4LTC - chains S and T of the 28 polymer chains in the assembly; structure by X-ray diffraction, 2.50 A resolution.

Chain S:
Name: Proteasome subunit alpha type-6
Organism: Saccharomyces cerevisiae
Notes: EC 3.4.25.1
Reference sequence: P40302 (PSA6_YEAST); residues 0-233 here correspond to UniProt positions 1-234 (UniProt number = residue number + 1)
Chain sequence (234 residues; row label = number of the first residue in the row; numbering starts at 0):
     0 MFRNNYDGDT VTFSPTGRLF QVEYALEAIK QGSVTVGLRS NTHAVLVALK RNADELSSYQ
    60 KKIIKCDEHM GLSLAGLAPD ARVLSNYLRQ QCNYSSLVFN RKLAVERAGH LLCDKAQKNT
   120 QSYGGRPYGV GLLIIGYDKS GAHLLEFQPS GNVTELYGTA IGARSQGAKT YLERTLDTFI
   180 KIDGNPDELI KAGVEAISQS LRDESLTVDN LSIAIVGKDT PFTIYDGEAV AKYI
Unresolved in the structure: 0
Swiss-Prot annotation at these positions:
  - modified residue: Ser13 (Phosphoserine)
  - cross-link: Lys190 (Glycyl lysine isopeptide (Lys-Gly) (interchain with G-Cter in ubiquitin))

Chain T:
Name: Probable proteasome subunit alpha type-7
Organism: Saccharomyces cerevisiae
Notes: EC 3.4.25.1
Reference sequence: P21242 (PSA7_YEAST); residues -2 to 284 here correspond to UniProt positions 2-288 (UniProt number = residue number + 4)
Chain sequence (287 residues; numbered -2 to 284; the number before each row is that of its first residue; numbers below 1 keep their minus sign (Thr-2 is residue -2)):
    -2 TSIGTGYDLS NSVFSPDGRN FQVEYAVKAV ENGTTSIGIK CNDGVVFAVE KLITSKLLVP
    58 QKNVKIQVVD RHIGCVYSGL IPDGRHLVNR GREEAASFKK LYKTPIPIPA FADRLGQYVQ
   118 AHTLYNSVRP FGVSTIFGGV DKNGAHLYML EPSGSYWGYK GAATGKGRQS AKAELEKLVD
   178 HHPEGLSARE AVKQAAKIIY LAHEDNKEKD FELEISWCSL SETNGLHKFV KGDLLQEAID
   238 FAQKEINGDD DEDEDDSDNV MSSDDENAPV ATNANATTDQ EGDIHLE
Unresolved in the structure: -2 to 0, 245-284
Swiss-Prot annotation at these positions:
  - modified residue: Thr-2 (N-acetylthreonine)

How chain S and chain T interact:
Pairs across the interface (62):
  Asn4(S) with Leu6(T)
  Tyr5(S) with Asp5(T), hydrogen bond; Leu6(T), hydrophobic
  Thr9(S) with Arg126(T)
  Val10(S) with Gln19(T); Val125(T); Arg126(T)
  Thr11(S) with Leu6(T); Gln19(T)
  Phe12(S) with Gln19(T), hydrogen bond (backbone-side chain); Tyr22(T); Ala23(T), hydrophobic; Arg126(T); Pro127(T)
  Ser13(S) with Tyr22(T)
  Pro14(S) with Tyr22(T), hydrophobic; Lys25(T)
  Thr15(S) with Lys25(T)
  Gly16(S) with Tyr22(T); Lys25(T); Ala26(T)
  Leu18(S) with Leu77(T), hydrophobic; Arg126(T)
  Arg38(S) with Val56(T)
  Glu105(S) with Lys59(T), salt bridge
  His109(S) with Arg82(T)
  Cys112(S) with Arg82(T)
  Asp113(S) with Arg82(T), salt bridge; Asn86(T)
  Gln116(S) with Pro79(T); Asp80(T); His83(T), hydrogen bond
  Thr119(S) with Arg126(T), hydrogen bond (backbone-side chain)
  Gln120(S) with Val125(T); Arg126(T), hydrogen bond (backbone-backbone); Pro127(T); Phe128(T)
  Ser121(S) with Ser124(T)
  Tyr122(S) with Ser124(T), hydrogen bond (backbone-backbone)
  Ser149(S) with Pro79(T)
  Gly150(S) with Pro79(T)
  Asn151(S) with Ile78(T); Pro79(T)
  Thr153(S) with Asn60(T)
  Glu154(S) with Leu55(T); Val56(T), hydrogen bond (backbone-backbone); Lys59(T); Asn60(T), hydrogen bond (backbone-side chain)
  Leu155(S) with Leu54(T); Leu55(T), hydrophobic; Val56(T)
  Tyr156(S) with Lys53(T); Leu54(T), hydrogen bond (backbone-backbone); Val56(T), hydrophobic; Pro57(T)
  Gly157(S) with Leu54(T)
  Lys168(S) with Leu54(T)
  Leu171(S) with Leu54(T)
  Glu172(S) with Ser52(T); Lys53(T); Leu54(T)
  Leu175(S) with Lys53(T)
Interface residues without a listed pair, chain S (36 interface residues in all): Ser139, His142, Val152
Interface residues without a listed pair, chain T (30 interface residues in all): His119, Asn123, Gly129

In short:
36 residues of chain S face 30 of chain T across their interface, with 9 hydrogen bonds and 2 salt bridges.
Among the polar pairs are Glu105(S)-Lys59(T), Asp113(S)-Arg82(T) and Tyr5(S)-Asp5(T).
Chain S is Proteasome subunit alpha type-6 and chain T is Probable proteasome subunit alpha type-7, both from
Saccharomyces cerevisiae; the structure, Crystal structure of yeast 20S proteasome in complex with enone
carmaphycin analogue 6, was determined by X-ray diffraction, deposited together with 4HNP, 4HRC and 4HRD.
